PDB entry 3IJJ | X-ray diffraction, 1.25 A resolution | chains A and C of the 3 polymer chains in the assembly

== Chain A (and C) ==
Molecule: Macrophage migration inhibitory factor
From: Homo sapiens
Notes: EC 5.3.2.1, 5.3.3.12; chain C of this document is another copy of the same molecule, construct and numbering; everything in this record applies to it too
UniProtKB: P14174 (MIF_HUMAN); residues 1-114 here correspond to UniProt positions 2-115 (UniProt number = residue number + 1)
Amino-acid sequence (114 residues; row label = number of the first residue in the row):
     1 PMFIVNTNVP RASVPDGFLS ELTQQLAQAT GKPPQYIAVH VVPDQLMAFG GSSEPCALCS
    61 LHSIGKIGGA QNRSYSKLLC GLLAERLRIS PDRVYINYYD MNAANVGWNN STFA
Small-molecule neighbours: EN1 / 3-(4-hydroxy-phenyl)pyruvic acid: Pro1, Met2, Lys32, Tyr36, His62, Ser63, Ile64, Met101, Val106, Phe113
Curated features (UniProtKB/Swiss-Prot):
  - active site: Pro1 (Proton acceptor)
  - binding site (substrate): Lys32, Ile64, Asn97
  - modified residue: Lys77 (N6-acetyllysine)
What the authors report for this chain:
  - catalytic residues: Pro1
  - binding site for 3-(4-hydroxy-phenyl)pyruvic acid: Pro1, Phe113
  - binding site for the ligand EN1: Tyr36
  - conformationally variable residues (side-chain flip): Tyr36, Phe113
  - allosteric site: Tyr36, Trp108
  - binding site for the ligand AVR: Tyr36, Trp108

== Interface between chain A and chain C ==
Contacting residue pairs (59; chain A residue first):
  Pro1(A) - Tyr95(C)
  Met2(A) - Leu58(C)  hydrophobic
  Met2(A) - Tyr95(C)  hydrophobic
  Met2(A) - Asn97(C)
  Arg11(A) - Leu46(C)
  Leu19(A) - Leu46(C)  hydrophobic
  Leu19(A) - Met47(C)
  Leu19(A) - Ala48(C)
  Thr23(A) - Gly51(C)
  Pro34(A) - Gly50(C)
  Gln35(A) - Gly50(C)
  Tyr36(A) - Tyr95(C)  hydrogen bond (backbone-side chain)
  Ile37(A) - Phe49(C)
  Ile37(A) - Gly50(C)  hydrogen bond (backbone-backbone)
  Ala38(A) - Ala48(C)
  Ala38(A) - Leu58(C)  hydrophobic
  Val39(A) - Met47(C)
  Val39(A) - Ala48(C)  hydrogen bond (backbone-backbone)
  His40(A) - Asn6(C)
  His40(A) - Gln45(C)  hydrogen bond
  His40(A) - Leu46(C)
  His40(A) - Met47(C)
  His40(A) - Leu58(C)
  Val41(A) - Leu46(C)  hydrogen bond (backbone-backbone)
  Val42(A) - Gln45(C)
  His62(A) - Asn97(C)
  His62(A) - Tyr99(C)  hydrogen bond
  Met101(A) - Asn97(C)
  Ala104(A) - Asn72(C)  hydrogen bond (backbone-side chain)
  Asn105(A) - Ile67(C)
  Asn105(A) - Asn72(C)  hydrogen bond
  Asn105(A) - Ile96(C)
  Asn105(A) - Asn97(C)
  Asn105(A) - Tyr98(C)  hydrogen bond (backbone-backbone)
  Val106(A) - Ile96(C)
  Val106(A) - Asn97(C)
  Gly107(A) - Ser76(C)
  Gly107(A) - Val94(C)
  Gly107(A) - Tyr95(C)
  Gly107(A) - Ile96(C)  hydrogen bond (backbone-backbone)
  Gly107(A) - Tyr98(C)
  Trp108(A) - Phe49(C)
  Trp108(A) - Asp92(C)  hydrogen bond (side chain-backbone)
  Trp108(A) - Val94(C)
  Trp108(A) - Tyr95(C)
  Asn109(A) - Pro91(C)  hydrogen bond (backbone-backbone)
  Asn109(A) - Asp92(C)
  Asn110(A) - Arg73(C)
  Asn110(A) - Ser76(C)
  Asn110(A) - Lys77(C)  hydrogen bond (backbone-backbone)
  Asn110(A) - Cys80(C)  hydrogen bond (backbone-side chain)
  Asn110(A) - Gly81(C)
  Asn110(A) - Pro91(C)
  Ser111(A) - Arg73(C)
  Ser111(A) - Ser76(C)  hydrogen bond (backbone-side chain)
  Thr112(A) - Asn72(C)
  Thr112(A) - Arg73(C)
  Thr112(A) - Ser76(C)
  Phe113(A) - Tyr95(C)  hydrophobic
Also at the interface, not in a pair above, chain A (28 interface residues in all): Val14, Ala114
Also at the interface, not in a pair above, chain C (27 interface residues in all): Ser53, Gly69, Arg93

== In short ==
The interface between chain A and chain C involves 28 residues on one side and 27 on the other, with 15
hydrogen bonds. Polar pairs include Tyr36(A)-Tyr95(C), His40(A)-Gln45(C) and His62(A)-Tyr99(C). Ligands of
chain A: EN1 / 3-(4-hydroxy-phenyl)pyruvic acid. The paper reports the catalytic residue Pro1(A); a binding
site for 3-(4-hydroxy-phenyl)pyruvic acid at Pro1(A) and Phe113(A).
Chain A and chain C are both Macrophage migration inhibitory factor (Homo sapiens); the structure, Ternary
Complex of Macrophage Migration Inhibitory Factor (MIF) Bound Both to 4-hydroxyphenylpyruvate and to the
Allosteric ..., was determined by X-ray diffraction together with 3IJG from the same study.
